2GM5 - chains A and D of the 4 polymer chains in the assembly; structure by X-ray diffraction, 2.10 A resolution.

[Chain A (and D)]
Name: Transposon gamma-delta resolvase
Source organism: Escherichia coli
Notes: chain D of this document is another copy of the same molecule, construct and numbering; everything in this record applies to it too
Reference sequence: P03012 (TNR1_ECOLI); residues 2-134 here = UniProt positions 2-134
Amino-acid sequence (139 residues; each row starts with the number of its first residue):
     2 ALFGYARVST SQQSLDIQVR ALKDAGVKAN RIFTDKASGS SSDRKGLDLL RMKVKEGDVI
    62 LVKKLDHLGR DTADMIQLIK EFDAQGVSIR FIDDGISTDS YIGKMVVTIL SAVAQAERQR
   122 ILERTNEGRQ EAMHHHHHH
Not modelled in the structure: 39-43, 129-140 (chain D: 10-12, 38-43, 128-140)
Differences from the reference sequence: engineered mutation Ala2 (Arg in P03012), Lys56 (Glu in P03012), His68 (Arg in P03012), Ser101 (Gly in P03012), Tyr102 (Glu in P03012), Ile103 (Met in P03012); modified residue (53, 76, 106); expression tag (135-140)
Modified / non-standard residues: Mse53 (selenomethionine; parent Met); Mse76 (selenomethionine; parent Met); Mse106 (selenomethionine; parent Met)
Reported in the primary citation:
  - self-association interface (contacts with another copy of this molecule): Tyr102
  - conformationally variable residues (loop rearrangement): Asp100 to Ser101

[Chain A / chain D interface]
Contacting residue pairs (12):
  Leu66(A) with Ile103(D), hydrophobic
  Asp95(A) with Ser101(D), hydrogen bond; Ile103(D)
  Ile97(A) with Ile97(D), hydrophobic; Ile103(D), hydrophobic
  Tyr102(A) with Asp95(D), hydrogen bond (side chain-backbone)
  Ile103(A) with Asp95(D); Gly96(D); Val107(D), hydrophobic
  Mse106(A) with Ile110(D), hydrophobic
  Val107(A) with Mse106(D), hydrophobic; Val107(D), hydrophobic
Also at the interface, not in a pair above, chain A (11 interface residues in all): Asp67, Asp94, Ile110, Leu111
Also at the interface, not in a pair above, chain D (11 interface residues in all): Asp100, Tyr102, Leu111

[Summary]
Chain A and chain D each contribute 11 residues to their interface; the contacts include 2 hydrogen bonds.
Polar contacts include Asp95(A)-Ser101(D) and Tyr102(A)-Asp95(D). From the paper: conformational variability
at Asp100(A); a self-association interface involving Tyr102(A).
Both chains are Transposon gamma-delta resolvase (Escherichia coli). Entry 2GM5 (An activated, truncated
gamma-delta resolvase tetramer) was determined by X-ray diffraction (same publication as 2GM4).
